8QS0 - chains AAA and BBB; structure by X-ray diffraction, 2.30 A resolution.

Chain AAA (and BBB):
Protein: Acyl-acp thioesterase
From: Lemna aequinoctialis
Notes: chain BBB of this document is another copy of the same molecule, construct and numbering; everything in this record applies to it too
Amino-acid sequence (320 residues; each row starts with the number of its first residue):
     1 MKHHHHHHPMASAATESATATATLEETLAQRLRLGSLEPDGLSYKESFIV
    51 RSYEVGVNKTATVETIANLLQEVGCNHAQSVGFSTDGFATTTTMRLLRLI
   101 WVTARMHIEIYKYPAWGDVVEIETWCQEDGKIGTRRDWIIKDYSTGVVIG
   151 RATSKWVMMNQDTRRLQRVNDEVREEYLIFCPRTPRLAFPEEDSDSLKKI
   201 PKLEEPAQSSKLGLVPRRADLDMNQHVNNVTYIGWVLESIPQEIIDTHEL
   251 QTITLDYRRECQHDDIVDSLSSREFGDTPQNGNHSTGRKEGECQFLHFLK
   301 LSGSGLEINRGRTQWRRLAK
Not modelled in the structure: 1-31, 85-86, 275-290 (chain BBB: 1-31, 85-86, 275-292, 319-320)
Small-molecule neighbours: spirolactam (WOX; (5S)-9-[[2,6-bis(fluoranyl)phenyl]methyl]-3-(3-methylthiophen-2-yl)-1-oxa-2,9-diazaspiro[4.5]dec-2-en-10-one): Q71, G74, C75, H77, A78, V81, F83, G87, A89, W101, C126, T134, R136, W138, W156, Y177, F180, C181

Interface between chain AAA and chain BBB:
Contacting residue pairs - 63 pairs, chain AAA then chain BBB:
  L32(AAA) - I49(BBB)
  R33(AAA) - I49(BBB)
  R33(AAA) - V50(BBB)
  R33(AAA) - W116(BBB)
  R33(AAA) - G117(BBB)
  F48(AAA) - R51(BBB)
  I49(AAA) - L32(BBB)
  I49(AAA) - R33(BBB)
  R51(AAA) - F48(BBB)
  R51(AAA) - R51(BBB)
  R51(AAA) - E54(BBB)  salt bridge
  R51(AAA) - L69(BBB)
  R51(AAA) - E72(BBB)
  S52(AAA) - E72(BBB)  hydrogen bond
  S52(AAA) - C75(BBB)
  S52(AAA) - M223(BBB)
  Y53(AAA) - E54(BBB)
  Y53(AAA) - N68(BBB)
  Y53(AAA) - L69(BBB)
  Y53(AAA) - E72(BBB)
  E54(AAA) - R51(BBB)  salt bridge
  E54(AAA) - Y53(BBB)
  V55(AAA) - M223(BBB)  hydrophobic
  G56(AAA) - M223(BBB)
  E64(AAA) - A219(BBB)
  N68(AAA) - Y53(BBB)
  L69(AAA) - R51(BBB)
  L69(AAA) - Y53(BBB)
  E72(AAA) - R51(BBB)
  E72(AAA) - S52(BBB)  hydrogen bond
  E72(AAA) - Y53(BBB)
  E72(AAA) - W116(BBB)  hydrogen bond
  C75(AAA) - S52(BBB)
  C75(AAA) - W116(BBB)
  N76(AAA) - W116(BBB)
  Q79(AAA) - W116(BBB)
  W116(AAA) - R33(BBB)
  W116(AAA) - E72(BBB)
  W116(AAA) - N76(BBB)
  G117(AAA) - R33(BBB)
  Y143(AAA) - L32(BBB)  hydrophobic
  R217(AAA) - R217(BBB)
  R217(AAA) - E238(BBB)
  R218(AAA) - L237(BBB)  hydrogen bond (side chain-backbone)
  R218(AAA) - E238(BBB)  hydrogen bond (backbone-side chain)
  R218(AAA) - I240(BBB)  hydrogen bond (side chain-backbone)
  R218(AAA) - P241(BBB)
  R218(AAA) - Q242(BBB)
  R218(AAA) - I245(BBB)
  A219(AAA) - E64(BBB)
  M223(AAA) - S52(BBB)
  M223(AAA) - V55(BBB)  hydrophobic
  M223(AAA) - G56(BBB)
  M223(AAA) - V57(BBB)
  Q225(AAA) - V57(BBB)
  L237(AAA) - R218(BBB)  hydrogen bond (backbone-side chain)
  E238(AAA) - R217(BBB)
  E238(AAA) - R218(BBB)  hydrogen bond (side chain-backbone)
  E238(AAA) - A219(BBB)
  I240(AAA) - R218(BBB)  hydrogen bond (backbone-side chain)
  P241(AAA) - R218(BBB)
  Q242(AAA) - R218(BBB)
  I245(AAA) - R218(BBB)
Also at the interface, not in a pair above, chain AAA (39 interface residues in all): L34, V50, V57, K59, Q71, V119, D222, N224
Also at the interface, not in a pair above, chain BBB (37 interface residues in all): K59, Q71, Q79, V119, Y143, Q225, S239

Summary:
39 residues of chain AAA face 37 of chain BBB across their interface, with 9 hydrogen bonds and 2 salt
bridges. Polar contacts include R51(AAA)-E54(BBB), S52(AAA)-E72(BBB) and E72(AAA)-W116(BBB). Chain AAA binds
spirolactam.
Both chains are Acyl-acp thioesterase (Lemna aequinoctialis). Entry 8QS0 (Acyl-ACP thioesterase from Lemna
paucicostata in complex with a spirolactam) was determined by X-ray diffraction, deposited together with 8QRT.
